6RMV - chains A and C of the 3 polymer chains in the assembly; structure by X-ray diffraction, 1.94 A resolution.

Chain A:
Name: Guanine nucleotide-binding protein G(I)/G(S)/G(T) subunit beta-1
Source organism: Mus musculus
UniProt: P62874 (GBB1_MOUSE); residue numbers follow UniProt; this construct covers 1-340
Sequence (340 residues; each row starts with the number of its first residue):
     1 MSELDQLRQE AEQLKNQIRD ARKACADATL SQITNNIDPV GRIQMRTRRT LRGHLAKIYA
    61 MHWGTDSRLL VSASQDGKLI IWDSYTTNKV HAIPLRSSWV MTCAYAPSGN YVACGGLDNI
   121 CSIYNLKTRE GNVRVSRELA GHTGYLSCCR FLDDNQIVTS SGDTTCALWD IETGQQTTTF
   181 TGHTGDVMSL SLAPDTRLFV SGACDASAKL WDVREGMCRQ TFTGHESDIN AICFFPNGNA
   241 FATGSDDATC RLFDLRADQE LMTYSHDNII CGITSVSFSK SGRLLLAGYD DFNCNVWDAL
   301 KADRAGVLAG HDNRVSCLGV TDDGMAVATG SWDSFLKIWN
Not modelled in the structure: 1-3
From the paper describing this entry:
  - mutagenesis - L55A, K78A, K89A, S98T, N119A, T143A, D186A: unchanged signaling with Transient receptor potential cation channel, subfamily M, member 3 (chain C)
  - mutagenesis - I80A: abolished signaling with Transient receptor potential cation channel, subfamily M, member 3 (chain C)
  - mutagenesis - K57A: decreased signaling with Transient receptor potential cation channel, subfamily M, member 3 (chain C)
  - mutagenesis - Y145A: decreased expression

Chain C:
Name: Transient receptor potential cation channel, subfamily M, member 3
UniProt: Q5F4S7 (Q5F4S7_MOUSE); residues 592-606 here = UniProt positions 592-606
Sequence (15 residues; each row starts with the number of its first residue):
   592 KRPKALKLLG MEDDI
Not modelled in the structure: 605-606
From the paper describing this entry:
  - conformationally variable residues (order/disorder transition): R593 to L600
  - mutagenesis - K592A, K595A, K598A: decreased binding to Guanine nucleotide-binding protein G(I)/G(S)/G(T) subunit beta-1 (chain A)
  - mutagenesis - A596G: decreased signaling
  - mutagenesis - K595D, K595H, A596G: abolished signaling with Guanine nucleotide-binding protein G(I)/G(S)/G(T) subunit beta-1 (chain A)
  - mutagenesis - A596H, M602A: unchanged signaling with Guanine nucleotide-binding protein G(I)/G(S)/G(T) subunit beta-1 (chain A)

Interface between chain A and chain C:
Contacting residue pairs - 25 pairs, chain A then chain C:
  K57(A) - L600(C)
  Y59(A) - L599(C)
  Y59(A) - L600(C)  hydrogen bond (side chain-backbone)
  W99(A) - M602(C)  hydrophobic
  M101(A) - A596(C)  hydrophobic
  M101(A) - L599(C)  hydrophobic
  M101(A) - L600(C)  hydrophobic
  L117(A) - R593(C)
  L117(A) - A596(C)  hydrophobic
  L117(A) - L600(C)  hydrophobic
  Y145(A) - K592(C)
  Y145(A) - K595(C)
  Y145(A) - A596(C)  hydrophobic
  G162(A) - K592(C)  hydrogen bond (backbone-backbone)
  D186(A) - K592(C)  hydrogen bond (side chain-backbone)
  D186(A) - K595(C)
  M188(A) - K595(C)
  M188(A) - L599(C)  hydrophobic
  C204(A) - K595(C)
  D228(A) - K595(C)  salt bridge
  N230(A) - K595(C)  hydrogen bond
  D246(A) - K595(C)  salt bridge
  W332(A) - K598(C)
  W332(A) - L599(C)
  W332(A) - G601(C)
Interface residues without a listed pair, chain A (16 interface residues in all): V100, R314
From the paper, about this interface:
  - pairs named by the authors: Y59(A)-L600(C) (hydrogen bond), D186(A)-K592(C) (hydrogen bond), D228(A)-K595(C) (salt bridge), N230(A)-K595(C) (hydrogen bond), D246(A)-K595(C) (salt bridge), W332(A)-L599(C) (water-mediated contact)
  - interface residues, chain A: Y59(A), W99(A), M101(A), L117(A), Y145(A), M188(A), W332(A)
  - hot spots on chain A (mutagenesis) - W99A, M101A, L117A: abolished signaling in response to TRPM3
  - hot spots on chain A (mutagenesis) - W332A: decreased signaling
  - interface residues, chain C: A596(C), L599(C), L600(C)

Summary:
16 residues of chain A face 9 of chain C across their interface; the contacts include 4 hydrogen bonds and 2
salt bridges. Polar pairs include D228(A)-K595(C), D246(A)-K595(C) and Y59(A)-L600(C). The authors report
hydrogen bonds between Y59(A) and L600(C), D186(A) and K592(C) and N230(A) and K595(C); salt bridges between
D228(A) and K595(C) and D246(A) and K595(C); a water-mediated contact between W332(A) and L599(C). From the
paper: K592A, K595A and K598A of chain C reduce binding to Guanine nucleotide-binding protein G(I)/G(S)/G(T)
subunit beta-1 (chain A); interface residues Y59(A), W99(A) and A596(C) among others; 22 substitutions were
tested in all.
Chain A is Guanine nucleotide-binding protein G(I)/G(S)/G(T) subunit beta-1 (Mus musculus) and chain C is
Transient receptor potential cation channel, subfamily M, member 3; the structure, The crystal structure of a
TRP channel peptide bound to a G protein beta gamma heterodimer, was determined by X-ray diffraction.
